Entry 2Q2V (X-ray diffraction, 1.90 A resolution); this record covers chains A and B.

Chain A (and B):
Molecule: Beta-D-hydroxybutyrate dehydrogenase
Source organism: Pseudomonas putida
Notes: EC 1.1.1.30; chain B of this document is another copy of the same molecule, construct and numbering; everything in this record applies to it too
UniProtKB: Q9AE70 (Q9AE70_PSEPU); numbering as in UniProt (aligned over 2-256)
Chain sequence (255 residues; each row starts with the number of its first residue):
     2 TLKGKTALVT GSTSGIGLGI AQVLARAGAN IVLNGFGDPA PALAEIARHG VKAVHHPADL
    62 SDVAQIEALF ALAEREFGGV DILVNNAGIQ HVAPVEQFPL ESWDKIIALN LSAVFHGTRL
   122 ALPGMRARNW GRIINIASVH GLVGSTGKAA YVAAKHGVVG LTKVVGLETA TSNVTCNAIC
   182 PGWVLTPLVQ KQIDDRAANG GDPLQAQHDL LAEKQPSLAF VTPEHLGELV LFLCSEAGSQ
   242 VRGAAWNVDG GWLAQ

How chain A and chain B interact:
Pairs across the interface (63; chain A residue first):
  K164(A) - A255(B)
  L168(A) - P217(B)  hydrophobic
  L168(A) - G252(B)
  L168(A) - A255(B)
  L168(A) - Q256(B)
  A171(A) - P217(B)
  A171(A) - S218(B)
  T172(A) - P217(B)
  T172(A) - L219(B)
  P217(A) - L168(B)  hydrophobic
  P217(A) - A171(B)  hydrophobic
  P217(A) - T172(B)
  S218(A) - A171(B)
  S218(A) - Q241(B)  hydrogen bond
  S218(A) - R243(B)
  A220(A) - Q241(B)
  F221(A) - Q241(B)
  V222(A) - Q241(B)
  H226(A) - E237(B)
  H226(A) - A238(B)
  H226(A) - S240(B)
  E229(A) - F233(B)
  E229(A) - A238(B)
  L230(A) - F233(B)
  L230(A) - W247(B)  hydrophobic
  F233(A) - E229(B)
  F233(A) - L230(B)
  F233(A) - F233(B)  hydrophobic
  E237(A) - H226(B)
  A238(A) - H226(B)
  A238(A) - E229(B)
  S240(A) - H226(B)  hydrogen bond
  Q241(A) - S218(B)  hydrogen bond
  Q241(A) - A220(B)
  Q241(A) - F221(B)
  Q241(A) - V222(B)
  Q241(A) - D250(B)  hydrogen bond (backbone-backbone)
  Q241(A) - G251(B)  hydrogen bond (backbone-backbone)
  R243(A) - S218(B)
  R243(A) - D250(B)
  R243(A) - G251(B)
  R243(A) - G252(B)
  G244(A) - A255(B)
  A245(A) - N248(B)
  W247(A) - L230(B)  hydrophobic
  W247(A) - W247(B)  hydrophobic
  W247(A) - N248(B)  hydrogen bond (side chain-backbone)
  W247(A) - V249(B)  hydrophobic
  N248(A) - A245(B)
  N248(A) - W247(B)  hydrogen bond (backbone-side chain)
  V249(A) - Q241(B)
  V249(A) - V242(B)  hydrophobic
  V249(A) - W247(B)  hydrophobic
  D250(A) - Q241(B)  hydrogen bond (backbone-backbone)
  D250(A) - R243(B)
  G251(A) - Q241(B)  hydrogen bond (backbone-backbone)
  G251(A) - R243(B)
  G252(A) - L168(B)
  G252(A) - R243(B)
  A255(A) - K164(B)
  A255(A) - L168(B)  hydrophobic
  A255(A) - G244(B)
  Q256(A) - L168(B)
Also at the interface, not in a pair above, chain A (29 interface residues in all): V242

Summary:
29 residues of chain A face 30 of chain B across their interface, with 9 hydrogen bonds. Polar pairs include
S218(A)-Q241(B), S240(A)-H226(B) and W247(A)-N248(B).
Chain A and chain B are both Beta-D-hydroxybutyrate dehydrogenase (Pseudomonas putida); the structure,
Structure of D-3-Hydroxybutyrate Dehydrogenase from Pseudomonas putida, was determined by X-ray diffraction
together with 2Q2Q and 2Q2W from the same study.
